Entry 8EZ9 (electron microscopy, 5.67 A resolution (low resolution: residue-level contacts below are approximate; hydrogen-bond / salt-bridge calls are withheld)); this record covers chains L and C of the 4 polymer chains in the assembly.

[Chain L (and C)]
Name: DNA-dependent protein kinase catalytic subunit
From: Homo sapiens
Notes: chain C of this document is another copy of the same molecule, construct and numbering; everything in this record applies to it too
Reference sequence: P78527 (PRKDC_HUMAN); residue numbers follow UniProt; this construct covers 1-4128
Chain sequence (4128 residues; numbered 1 to 4128; the number before each row is that of its first residue):
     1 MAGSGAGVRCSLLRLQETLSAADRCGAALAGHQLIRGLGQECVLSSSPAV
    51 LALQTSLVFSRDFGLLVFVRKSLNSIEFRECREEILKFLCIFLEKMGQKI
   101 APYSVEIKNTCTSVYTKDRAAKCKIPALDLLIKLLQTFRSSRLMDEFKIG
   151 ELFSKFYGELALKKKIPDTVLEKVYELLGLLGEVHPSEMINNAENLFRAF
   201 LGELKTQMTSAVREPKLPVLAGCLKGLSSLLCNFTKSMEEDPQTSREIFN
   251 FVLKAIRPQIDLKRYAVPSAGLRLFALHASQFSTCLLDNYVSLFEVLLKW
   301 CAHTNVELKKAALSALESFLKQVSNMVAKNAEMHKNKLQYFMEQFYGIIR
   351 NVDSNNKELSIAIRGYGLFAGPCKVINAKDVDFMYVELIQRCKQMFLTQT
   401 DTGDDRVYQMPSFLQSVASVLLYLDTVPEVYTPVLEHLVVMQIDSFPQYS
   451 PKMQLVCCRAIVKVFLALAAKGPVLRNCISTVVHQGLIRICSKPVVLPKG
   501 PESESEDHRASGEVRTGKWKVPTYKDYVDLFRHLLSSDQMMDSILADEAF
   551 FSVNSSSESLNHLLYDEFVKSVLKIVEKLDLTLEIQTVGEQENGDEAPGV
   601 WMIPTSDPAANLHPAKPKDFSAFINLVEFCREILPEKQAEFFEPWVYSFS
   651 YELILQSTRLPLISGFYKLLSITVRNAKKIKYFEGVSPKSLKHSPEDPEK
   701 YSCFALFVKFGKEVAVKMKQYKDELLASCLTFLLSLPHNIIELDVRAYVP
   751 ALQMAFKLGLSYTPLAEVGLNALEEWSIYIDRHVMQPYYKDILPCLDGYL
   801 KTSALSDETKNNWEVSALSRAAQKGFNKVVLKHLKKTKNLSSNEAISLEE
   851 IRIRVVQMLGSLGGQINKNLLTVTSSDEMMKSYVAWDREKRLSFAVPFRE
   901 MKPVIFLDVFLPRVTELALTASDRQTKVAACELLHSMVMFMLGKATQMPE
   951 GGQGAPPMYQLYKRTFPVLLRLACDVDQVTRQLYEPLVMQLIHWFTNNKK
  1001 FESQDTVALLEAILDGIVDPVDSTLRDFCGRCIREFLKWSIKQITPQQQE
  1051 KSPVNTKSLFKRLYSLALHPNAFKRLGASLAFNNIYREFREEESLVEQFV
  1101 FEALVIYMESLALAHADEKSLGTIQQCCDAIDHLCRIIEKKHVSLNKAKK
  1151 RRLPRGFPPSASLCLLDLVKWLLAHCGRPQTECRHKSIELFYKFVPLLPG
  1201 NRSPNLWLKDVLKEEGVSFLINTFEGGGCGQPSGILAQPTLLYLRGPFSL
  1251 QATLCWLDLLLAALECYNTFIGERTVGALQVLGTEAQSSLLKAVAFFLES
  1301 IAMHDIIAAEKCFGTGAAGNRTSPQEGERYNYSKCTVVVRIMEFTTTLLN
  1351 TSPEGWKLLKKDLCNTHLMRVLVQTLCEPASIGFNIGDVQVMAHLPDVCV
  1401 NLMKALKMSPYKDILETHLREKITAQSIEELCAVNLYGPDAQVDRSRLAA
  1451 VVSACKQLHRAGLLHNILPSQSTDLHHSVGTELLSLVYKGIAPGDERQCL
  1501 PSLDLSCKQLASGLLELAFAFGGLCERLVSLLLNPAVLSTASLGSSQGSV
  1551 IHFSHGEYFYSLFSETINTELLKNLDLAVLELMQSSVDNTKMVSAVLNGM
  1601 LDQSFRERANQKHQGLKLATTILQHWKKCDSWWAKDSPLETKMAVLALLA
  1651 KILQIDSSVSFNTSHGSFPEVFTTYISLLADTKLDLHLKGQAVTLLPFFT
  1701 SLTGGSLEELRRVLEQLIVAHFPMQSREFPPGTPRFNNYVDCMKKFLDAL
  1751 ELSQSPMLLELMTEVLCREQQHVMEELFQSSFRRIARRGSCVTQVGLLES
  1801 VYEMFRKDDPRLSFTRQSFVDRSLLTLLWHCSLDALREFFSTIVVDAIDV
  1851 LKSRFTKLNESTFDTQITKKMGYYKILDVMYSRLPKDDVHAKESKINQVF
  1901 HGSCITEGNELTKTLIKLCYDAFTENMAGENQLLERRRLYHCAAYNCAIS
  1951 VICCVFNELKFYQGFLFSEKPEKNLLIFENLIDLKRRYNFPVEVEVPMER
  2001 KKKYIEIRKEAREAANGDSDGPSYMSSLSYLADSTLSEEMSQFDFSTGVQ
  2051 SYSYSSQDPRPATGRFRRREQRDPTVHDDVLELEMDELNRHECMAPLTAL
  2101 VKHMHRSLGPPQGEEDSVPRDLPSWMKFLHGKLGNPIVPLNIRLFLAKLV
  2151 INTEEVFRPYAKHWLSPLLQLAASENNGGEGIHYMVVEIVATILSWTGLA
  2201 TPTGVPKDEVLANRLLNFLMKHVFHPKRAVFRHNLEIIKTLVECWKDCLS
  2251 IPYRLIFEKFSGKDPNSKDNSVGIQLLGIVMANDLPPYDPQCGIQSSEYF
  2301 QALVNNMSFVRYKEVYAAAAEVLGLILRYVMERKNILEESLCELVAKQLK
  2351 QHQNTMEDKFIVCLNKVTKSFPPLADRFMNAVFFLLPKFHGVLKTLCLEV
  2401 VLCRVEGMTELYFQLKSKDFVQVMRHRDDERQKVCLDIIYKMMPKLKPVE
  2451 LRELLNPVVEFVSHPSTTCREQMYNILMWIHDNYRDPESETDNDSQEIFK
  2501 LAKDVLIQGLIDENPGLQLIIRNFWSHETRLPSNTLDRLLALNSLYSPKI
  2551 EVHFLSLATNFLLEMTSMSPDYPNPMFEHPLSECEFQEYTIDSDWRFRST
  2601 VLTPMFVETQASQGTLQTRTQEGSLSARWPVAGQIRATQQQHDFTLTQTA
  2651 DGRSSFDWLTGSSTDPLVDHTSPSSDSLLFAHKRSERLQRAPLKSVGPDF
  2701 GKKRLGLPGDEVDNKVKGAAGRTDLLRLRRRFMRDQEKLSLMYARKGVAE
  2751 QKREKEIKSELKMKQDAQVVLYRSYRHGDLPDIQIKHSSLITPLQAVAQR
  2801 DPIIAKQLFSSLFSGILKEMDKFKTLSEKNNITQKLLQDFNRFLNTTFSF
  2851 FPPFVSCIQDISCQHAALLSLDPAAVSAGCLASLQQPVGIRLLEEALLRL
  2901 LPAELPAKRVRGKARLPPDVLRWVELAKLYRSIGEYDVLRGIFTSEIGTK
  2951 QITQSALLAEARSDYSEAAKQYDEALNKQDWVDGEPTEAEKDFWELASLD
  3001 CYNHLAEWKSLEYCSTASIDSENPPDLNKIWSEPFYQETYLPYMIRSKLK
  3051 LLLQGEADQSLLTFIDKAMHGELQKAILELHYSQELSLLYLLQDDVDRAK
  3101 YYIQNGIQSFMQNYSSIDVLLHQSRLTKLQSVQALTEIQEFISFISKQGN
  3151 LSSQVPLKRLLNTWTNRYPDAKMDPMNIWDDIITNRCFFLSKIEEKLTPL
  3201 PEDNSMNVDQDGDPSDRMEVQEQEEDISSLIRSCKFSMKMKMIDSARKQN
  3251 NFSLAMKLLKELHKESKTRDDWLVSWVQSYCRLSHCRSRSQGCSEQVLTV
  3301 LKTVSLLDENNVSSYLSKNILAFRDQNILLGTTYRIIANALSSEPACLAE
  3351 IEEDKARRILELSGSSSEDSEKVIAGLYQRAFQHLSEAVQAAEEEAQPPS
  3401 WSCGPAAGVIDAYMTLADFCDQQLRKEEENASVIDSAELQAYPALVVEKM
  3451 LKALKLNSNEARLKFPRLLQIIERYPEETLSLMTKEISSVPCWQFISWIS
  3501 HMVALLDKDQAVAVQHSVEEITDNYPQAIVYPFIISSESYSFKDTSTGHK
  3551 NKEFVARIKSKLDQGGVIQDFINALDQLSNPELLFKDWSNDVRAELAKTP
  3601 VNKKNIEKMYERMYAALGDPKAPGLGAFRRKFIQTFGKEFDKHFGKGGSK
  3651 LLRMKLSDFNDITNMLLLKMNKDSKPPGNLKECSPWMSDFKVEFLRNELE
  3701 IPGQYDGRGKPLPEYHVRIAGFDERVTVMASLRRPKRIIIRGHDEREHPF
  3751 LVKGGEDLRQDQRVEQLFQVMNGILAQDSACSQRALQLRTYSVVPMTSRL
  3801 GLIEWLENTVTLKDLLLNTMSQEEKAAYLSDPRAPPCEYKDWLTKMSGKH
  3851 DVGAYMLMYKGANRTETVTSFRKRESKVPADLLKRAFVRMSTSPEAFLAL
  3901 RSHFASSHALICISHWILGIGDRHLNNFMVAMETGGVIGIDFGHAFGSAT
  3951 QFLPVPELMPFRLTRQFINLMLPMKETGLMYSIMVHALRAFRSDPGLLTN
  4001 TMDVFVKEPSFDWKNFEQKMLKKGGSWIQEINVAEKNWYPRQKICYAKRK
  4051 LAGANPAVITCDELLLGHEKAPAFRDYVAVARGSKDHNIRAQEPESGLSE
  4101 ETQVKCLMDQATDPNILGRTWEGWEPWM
Unresolved in the structure: 1-5, 498-521, 544-556, 586-601, 687-697, 806-843, 1244-1248, 1312-1322, 1541-1548, 1986-2084, 2109-2118, 2593-2769, 2903-2914, 3200-3226, 3396-3405
Swiss-Prot annotation at these positions:
  - region: L1503 to L1538 (Interaction with C1D), E2737 to Q2765 (May split the end of the DNA molecule, with the two strands separating around the region), V3728 to R3734 (G-loop), G3919 to N3927 (Catalytic loop), G3939 to T3964 (Activation loop)
  - site: D2020, G2021 (Cleavage)
  - modified residue: K117 (N6-acetyllysine), S511 (Phosphoserine), S687 (Phosphoserine), K828 (N6-acetyllysine), S841 (Phosphoserine), S893 (Phosphoserine), S1065 (Phosphoserine), K1209 (N6-acetyllysine), K1970 (N6-acetyllysine), S2056 (Phosphoserine), K2259 (N6-acetyllysine), T2535 (Phosphothreonine), T2609 (Phosphothreonine), S2612 (Phosphoserine), T2638 (Phosphothreonine), T2647 (Phosphothreonine), S2789 (Phosphoserine), S3205 (Phosphoserine), K3241 (N6-acetyllysine), K3260 (N6-acetyllysine) and 6 more in UniProt
  - natural variant: K263 (K263N: In a lung adenocarcinoma sample), G500 (G500S: In a metastatic melanoma sample), R1136 (R1136H: In a colorectal adenocarcinoma sample), R1447 (R1447M: In a lung squamous cell carcinoma sample), A1680 (A1680V: In a metastatic melanoma sample), S2810 (S2810N: In a metastatic melanoma sample), G2941 (G2941A: In a lung neuroendocrine carcinoma sample), L3062 (L3062R: In IMD26), A3574 (A3574V: In IMD26)
  - mutagenesis: L1510 (L1510P: Loss of interaction with C1D), E1516 to L1517 (Loss of interaction with C1D), T2609 (T2609A: Leads to radiation sensitivity and impaired DSB joining. Gives rise to reduced phosphorylation; when associated with A-2612), S2612 (S2612A: Reduced phosphorylation; when associated with A-2609), T2638 (T2638A: Alleviates phosphorylation, leaves a fully active enzyme with compromised cellular resistance to ionizing radiation without affecting DNA end joining; when associated with A-2647), T2647 (T2647A: Alleviates phosphorylation, leaves a fully active enzyme with compromised cellular resistance to ionizing radiation without affecting DNA end joining; when associated with A-2638)
From the paper describing this entry:
  - self-association interface (contacts with another copy of this molecule): M2820 to F2850
  - post-translational modification sites: S2023, S2029, S2041, S2053, S2056 (citing earlier work)

[Chain L / chain C interface]
Contacting residue pairs (65):
  C25(L) - N74(C)
  G26(L) - N74(C)
  G26(L) - S75(C)
  G26(L) - I76(C)
  G26(L) - E77(C)
  A27(L) - I76(C)
  K71(L) - S2417(C)
  L73(L) - F2384(C)
  L73(L) - L2385(C)
  L73(L) - P2387(C)
  N74(L) - C25(C)
  N74(L) - G26(C)
  S75(L) - G26(C)
  I76(L) - G26(C)
  I76(L) - A27(C)
  E77(L) - G26(C)
  N109(L) - F2384(C)
  T112(L) - F2384(C)
  T112(L) - L2385(C)
  S113(L) - L2385(C)
  V114(L) - N2354(C)
  V114(L) - L2385(C)
  Y115(L) - N2354(C)
  T116(L) - N2354(C)
  K117(L) - Q2351(C)
  K117(L) - N2354(C)
  E159(L) - K2350(C)
  L162(L) - K2350(C)
  L162(L) - Q2351(C)
  K165(L) - Q2348(C)
  K165(L) - Q2351(C)
  Q2348(L) - K165(C)
  K2350(L) - E159(C)
  K2350(L) - L162(C)
  Q2351(L) - K117(C)
  Q2351(L) - L162(C)
  Q2351(L) - K165(C)
  N2354(L) - V114(C)
  N2354(L) - Y115(C)
  N2354(L) - T116(C)
  N2354(L) - K117(C)
  F2384(L) - L73(C)
  F2384(L) - N109(C)
  F2384(L) - T112(C)
  L2385(L) - L73(C)
  L2385(L) - T112(C)
  L2385(L) - S113(C)
  L2385(L) - V114(C)
  P2387(L) - L73(C)
  S2417(L) - K71(C)
  T2491(L) - Q3059(C)
  T2491(L) - Q3093(C)
  D2492(L) - Q3093(C)
  Q2838(L) - N3023(C)
  R2842(L) - E3022(C)
  R2915(L) - E2988(C)
  P2917(L) - K2991(C)
  E2988(L) - R2915(C)
  E2988(L) - E2988(C)
  K2991(L) - P2917(C)
  E3022(L) - R2842(C)
  N3023(L) - Q2838(C)
  Q3059(L) - T2491(C)
  Q3093(L) - T2491(C)
  Q3093(L) - D2492(C)
Interface residues without a listed pair, chain L (55 interface residues in all): D62, C111, K148, S154, G158, A161, K2347, R2377, N2380, L2386, H2390, E2410, K2418, D2992, P3024, D3026
Interface residues without a listed pair, chain C (55 interface residues in all): D62, C111, K148, S154, G158, A161, K2347, R2377, N2380, L2386, H2390, E2410, K2418, D2992, P3024, D3026

[In short]
Chain L and chain C each contribute 55 residues to their interface. Curated annotation (UniProt) lists 7
mutagenesis sites on chain L. The paper reports modification sites S2023(L), S2029(L) and S2041(L) among
others; a self-association interface involving M2820(L).
Chain L and chain C are both DNA-dependent protein kinase catalytic subunit (Homo sapiens); the structure,
Dimeric complex of DNA-PKcs, was determined by electron microscopy, deposited together with 8EZA and 8EZB.
